PDB entry 8FCU | electron microscopy, 3.19 A resolution | chains H and N of the 17 polymer chains in the assembly

# Chain H
Name: Type I-B CRISPR-associated protein Cas7
From: Nostoc sp. 'Peltigera membranacea cyanobiont' 210A
UniProtKB: A0A235IG15 (A0A235IG15_9NOSO); numbering as in UniProt (aligned over 1-323)
Amino-acid sequence (323 residues; numbered 1 to 323; the number before each row is that of its first residue):
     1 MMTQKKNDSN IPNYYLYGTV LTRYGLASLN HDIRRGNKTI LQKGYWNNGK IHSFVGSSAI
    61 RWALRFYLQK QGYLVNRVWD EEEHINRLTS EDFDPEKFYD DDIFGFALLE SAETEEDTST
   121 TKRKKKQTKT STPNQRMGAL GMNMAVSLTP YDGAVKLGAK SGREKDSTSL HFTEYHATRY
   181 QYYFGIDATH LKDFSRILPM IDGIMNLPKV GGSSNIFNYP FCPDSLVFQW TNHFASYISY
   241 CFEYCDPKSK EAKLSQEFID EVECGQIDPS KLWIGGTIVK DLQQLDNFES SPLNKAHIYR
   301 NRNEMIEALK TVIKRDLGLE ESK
Not modelled in the structure: 1-11, 110-132, 320-323

# Chain N
Molecule: Target DNA strand
Sequence (85 nucleotides; numbered -19 to 65; the number before each row is that of its first residue; numbers below 1 keep their minus sign (DG-19 is residue -19)):
   -19 GGCCGCTACG TATCGTAGAT ATATCTACGC GTAGATATAT CTACGTTTAA CAGTGGCCTT
    41 ATTAAATGAC TTCTCCATGA TCTAC
Not modelled in the structure: -19 to 2

# How chain H and chain N interact
Residue-residue contacts (16; chain H residue first):
  Arg34(H) - DT51(N)  sugar contact
  Arg34(H) - DT52(N)  salt bridge to the phosphate
  Gly36(H) - DT51(N)  phosphate contact
  Asn37(H) - DC50(N)  hydrogen bond to the base
  Asn37(H) - DT51(N)  hydrogen bond to the phosphate
  Lys165(H) - DG48(N)  base contact
  Lys165(H) - DA49(N)  sugar contact
  Asp166(H) - DA49(N)  sugar contact
  Ser167(H) - DC50(N)  phosphate contact
  Thr168(H) - DT51(N)  hydrogen bond to the base
  Thr168(H) - DT52(N)  sugar contact
  Ser169(H) - DA49(N)  sugar contact
  Ser169(H) - DC50(N)  sugar contact
  Leu170(H) - DA49(N)  base contact
  Leu170(H) - DC50(N)  base contact
  His171(H) - DT51(N)  base contact
Also at the interface, not in a pair above, chain H (15 interface residues in all): Arg35, Lys38, Thr39, Ala159, Phe172

# In short
15 residues of chain H and 5 residues of chain N are in contact, with 3 hydrogen bonds and 1 salt bridge.
Polar contacts include Asn37(H)-DC50(N), Thr168(H)-DT51(N) and Asn37(H)-DT51(N).
Here chain H is Type I-B CRISPR-associated protein Cas7 (Nostoc sp. 'Peltigera membranacea cyanobiont' 210A)
and chain N is Target DNA strand. Entry 8FCU (Cryo-EM structure of Cascade-DNA-TniQ-TnsC complex in type I-B
CAST system) was determined by electron microscopy (same publication as 8FCJ, 8FCV, 8FCW, 8FD2, 8FD3, 8FF4 and
8FF5).
